6Y11 - chains 4 and 9 of the 16 polymer chains in the assembly; structure by X-ray diffraction, 3.11 A resolution.

== Chain 4 ==
Name: NADH-quinone oxidoreductase subunit 4
Organism: Thermus thermophilus
Notes: EC 7.1.1.-
UniProtKB: Q56220 (NQO4_THET8); residue numbers follow UniProt; this construct covers 1-409
Chain sequence (409 residues; each row starts with the number of its first residue):
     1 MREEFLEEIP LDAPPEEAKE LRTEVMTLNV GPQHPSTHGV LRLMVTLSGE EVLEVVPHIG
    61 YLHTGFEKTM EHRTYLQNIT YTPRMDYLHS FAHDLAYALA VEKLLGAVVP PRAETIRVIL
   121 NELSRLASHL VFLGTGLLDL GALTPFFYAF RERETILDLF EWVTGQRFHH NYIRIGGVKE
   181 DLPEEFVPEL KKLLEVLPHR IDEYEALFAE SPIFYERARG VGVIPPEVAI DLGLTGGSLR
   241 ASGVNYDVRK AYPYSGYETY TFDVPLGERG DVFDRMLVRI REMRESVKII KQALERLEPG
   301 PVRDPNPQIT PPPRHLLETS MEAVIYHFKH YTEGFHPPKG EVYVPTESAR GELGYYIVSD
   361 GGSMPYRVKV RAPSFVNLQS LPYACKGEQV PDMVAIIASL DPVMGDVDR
Unresolved in the structure: 1-25
What the authors report for this chain:
  - contacts within the chain: His38-Asp139 (salt bridge)
  - catalytic residues: His38, Tyr87 (proposed by the authors, not directly observed)

== Chain 9 ==
Name: NADH-quinone oxidoreductase subunit 9
Organism: Thermus thermophilus
Notes: EC 7.1.1.-
UniProtKB: Q56224 (NQO9_THET8); residue numbers follow UniProt; this construct covers 1-182
Chain sequence (182 residues; row label = number of the first residue in the row):
     1 MTLKALAQSL GITLKYLFSK PVTVPYPDAP VALKPRFHGR HVLTRHPNGL EKCIGCSLCA
    61 AACPAYAIYV EPAENDPENP VSAGERYAKV YEINMLRCIF CGLCEEACPT GAIVLGYDFE
   121 MADYEYSDLV YGKEDMLVDV VGTKPQRREA KRTGKPVKVG YVVPYVRPEL EGFKAPTEGG
   181 KR
Unresolved in the structure: 1, 182
Ion coordination: 4Fe-4S cluster Fe site 1: Cys53, Cys56, Cys59, Cys108; 4Fe-4S cluster Fe site 2: Cys63, Cys98, Cys101, Cys104
Small-molecule neighbours:
  - 4Fe-4S cluster (SF4), molecule 1: His41, Cys59, Ala62, Cys63, Pro64, Ala65, Ala67, Ile68, Ile93, Cys98, Ile99, Phe100, Cys101, Gly102, Leu103, Cys104
  - 4Fe-4S cluster (SF4), molecule 2: Leu43, Lys52, Cys53, Ile54, Gly55, Cys56, Ser57, Leu58, Cys59, Tyr91, Cys104, Ala107, Cys108, Pro109, Thr110, Ala112, Ile113
Curated features (UniProtKB/Swiss-Prot):
  - binding site ([4Fe-4S] cluster): Cys53, Cys56, Ser57, Cys59, Cys63, Cys98, Ile99, Cys101, Cys104, Cys108

== Interface between chain 4 and chain 9 ==
Contacting residue pairs (58; chain 4 residue first):
  His72(4) - Tyr66(9)
  Arg73(4) - Pro64(9)  hydrogen bond (side chain-backbone)
  Arg73(4) - Tyr66(9)
  Leu76(4) - Leu103(9)  hydrophobic
  Gln77(4) - Ala61(9)
  Gln77(4) - Ala62(9)
  Gln77(4) - Cys63(9)  hydrogen bond (side chain-backbone)
  Gln77(4) - Pro64(9)
  Thr80(4) - Pro64(9)
  Thr80(4) - Cys101(9)
  Thr80(4) - Leu103(9)
  Tyr81(4) - Pro64(9)
  Arg84(4) - Ile99(9)
  Tyr148(4) - Thr13(9)
  Tyr148(4) - Tyr16(9)  hydrophobic
  Arg151(4) - Tyr16(9)
  Glu161(4) - Leu33(9)
  Glu161(4) - Lys34(9)  hydrogen bond (side chain-backbone)
  Glu161(4) - Phe37(9)
  Trp162(4) - Lys34(9)
  Trp162(4) - Pro35(9)
  Val163(4) - Arg36(9)  hydrogen bond (backbone-side chain)
  Thr164(4) - His38(9)
  Gly165(4) - Arg36(9)
  Gly165(4) - Phe37(9)
  Gly165(4) - His38(9)  hydrogen bond (backbone-backbone)
  Gln166(4) - His38(9)
  Gln166(4) - Phe100(9)  hydrogen bond (side chain-backbone)
  Asn171(4) - Leu103(9)
  Arg174(4) - Glu106(9)  salt bridge
  Lys179(4) - Glu106(9)  salt bridge
  Glu180(4) - Arg36(9)  salt bridge
  Asp181(4) - Arg36(9)  hydrogen bond (backbone-side chain)
  Pro183(4) - Arg36(9)
  Glu185(4) - Tyr165(9)  hydrogen bond
  Arg200(4) - Tyr16(9)  hydrogen bond
  Glu203(4) - Tyr16(9)
  Leu207(4) - Ile12(9)  hydrophobic
  Glu210(4) - Thr2(9)  hydrogen bond (backbone-side chain)
  Glu210(4) - Ala5(9)
  Ser211(4) - Thr2(9)  hydrogen bond (backbone-side chain)
  Pro212(4) - Thr2(9)
  Pro212(4) - Ala5(9)
  Pro212(4) - Leu6(9)  hydrophobic
  Arg314(4) - Glu105(9)  hydrogen bond (side chain-backbone)
  Arg314(4) - Glu106(9)  hydrogen bond (side chain-backbone)
  Arg314(4) - Cys108(9)  hydrogen bond (side chain-backbone)
  Leu317(4) - Pro109(9)  hydrophobic
  His327(4) - Leu58(9)
  His327(4) - Ala107(9)  hydrogen bond (side chain-backbone)
  His327(4) - Pro109(9)
  Phe328(4) - Leu58(9)  hydrophobic
  Tyr331(4) - Ala61(9)
  Tyr331(4) - Ala62(9)
  Tyr331(4) - Glu106(9)  hydrogen bond (side chain-backbone)
  Tyr331(4) - Ala107(9)  hydrophobic
  Thr332(4) - Leu58(9)
  Thr332(4) - Ala61(9)
Interface residues without a listed pair, chain 4 (40 interface residues in all): Thr144, Asp158, Leu182, His199, Ala206, Ile213
Interface residues without a listed pair, chain 9 (32 interface residues in all): Gln8, Ala32, Ala65, Gly102

== Overview ==
The interface between chain 4 and chain 9 involves 40 residues on one side and 32 on the other; the contacts
include 16 hydrogen bonds and 3 salt bridges. Among the polar pairs are Arg174(4)-Glu106(9),
Lys179(4)-Glu106(9) and Glu180(4)-Arg36(9). From the paper: catalytic residues His38(4) and Tyr87(4); contacts
within the chain involving His38(4) and Asp139(4).
Chain 4 is NADH-quinone oxidoreductase subunit 4 and chain 9 is NADH-quinone oxidoreductase subunit 9, both
from Thermus thermophilus; the structure, Respiratory complex I from Thermus thermophilus, was determined by
X-ray diffraction, deposited together with 6I0D, 6I1P, 6Q8O, 6Q8W, 6Q8X, 6ZIY and 3 further entries.
